PDB entry 1NIK | X-ray diffraction, 4.10 A resolution (low resolution: residue-level contacts below are approximate; hydrogen-bond / salt-bridge calls are withheld) | chains C and J of the 12 polymer chains in the assembly

# Chain C
Molecule: DNA-directed RNA polymerase II, chain RPB3
From: Saccharomyces cerevisiae
Notes: EC 2.7.7.6
UniProtKB: P16370 (RPB3_YEAST); residue numbers follow UniProt; this construct covers 1-318
Chain sequence (318 residues; each row starts with the number of its first residue):
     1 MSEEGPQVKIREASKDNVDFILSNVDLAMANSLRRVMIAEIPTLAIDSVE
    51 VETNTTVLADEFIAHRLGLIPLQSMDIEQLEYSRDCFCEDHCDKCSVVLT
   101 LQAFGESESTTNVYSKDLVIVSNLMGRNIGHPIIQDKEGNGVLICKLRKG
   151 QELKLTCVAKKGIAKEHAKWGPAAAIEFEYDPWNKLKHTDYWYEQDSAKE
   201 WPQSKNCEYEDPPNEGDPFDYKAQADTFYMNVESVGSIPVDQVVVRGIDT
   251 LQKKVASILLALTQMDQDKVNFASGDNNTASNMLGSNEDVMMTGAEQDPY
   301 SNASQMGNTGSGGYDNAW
Not modelled in the structure: 1-2, 269-318
Ion coordination: Zn2+: Cys86, Cys88, Cys92, Cys95
UniProt features mapped onto this chain:
  - binding site (Zn(2+)): Cys86, Cys88, Cys92, Cys95
  - modified residue: Ser2 (N-acetylserine)
  - natural variant: Ala30 (A30D: In mutant RPB3-1)
  - mutagenesis: Lys9 (K9E: Transcript termination readthrough)

# Chain J
Molecule: DNA-directed RNA polymerase II, chain RPB10
From: Saccharomyces cerevisiae
Notes: EC 2.7.7.6
UniProtKB: P22139 (RPB10_YEAST); numbering as in UniProt (aligned over 1-70)
Chain sequence (70 residues; each row starts with the number of its first residue):
     1 MIVPVRCFSCGKVVGDKWESYLNLLQEDELDEGTALSRLGLKRYCCRRMI
    51 LTHVDLIEKFLRYNPLEKRD
Not modelled in the structure: 66-70
Ion coordination: Zn2+: Cys7, Cys10, Cys45, Cys46
UniProt features mapped onto this chain:
  - binding site (Zn(2+)): Cys7, Cys10, Cys45, Cys46
  - cross-link: Lys59 (Glycyl lysine isopeptide (Lys-Gly) (interchain with G-Cter in ubiquitin))

# Interface between chain C and chain J
Contacting residue pairs (37; chain C residue first):
  Val57(C) with Phe60(J); Leu61(J)
  Phe62(C) with Met1(J)
  Arg66(C) with Ile2(J); Val3(J); Val5(J)
  Leu69(C) with Val5(J); Arg6(J)
  Asn112(C) with Glu19(J)
  Tyr114(C) with Glu19(J)
  Val142(C) with Val5(J); Val13(J); Gly15(J); Asp16(J)
  Leu143(C) with Ile2(J); Gly15(J)
  Ile144(C) with Ile2(J)
  Lys146(C) with Asp55(J); Ile57(J); Glu58(J); Leu61(J)
  Leu147(C) with Leu61(J)
  Arg148(C) with Leu61(J); Arg62(J); Asn64(J)
  Lys149(C) with Asn64(J)
  Lys169(C) with Arg6(J)
  Gly171(C) with Arg6(J)
  Ala174(C) with Cys10(J)
  Ala175(C) with Cys10(J); Arg43(J)
  Glu177(C) with Lys42(J)
  Glu233(C) with Lys12(J); Arg43(J)
  Val235(C) with Arg6(J); Gly11(J); Val13(J)
Also at the interface, not in a pair above, chain C (29 interface residues in all): Leu58, Ile70, Pro71, Asp136, Glu138, Asn140, Gly141, Cys145, Gln151
Also at the interface, not in a pair above, chain J (25 interface residues in all): Pro4, Ser20, Tyr63, Pro65

# Summary
29 residues of chain C face 25 of chain J across their interface. The Zn2+ site is built by Cys86(C),
Cys88(C), Cys92(C) and Cys95(C). From UniProt: 4 Zn2+-binding residues and one mutagenesis site on chain C; 4
Zn2+-binding residues on chain J.
Here chain C is DNA-directed RNA polymerase II, chain RPB3 and chain J is DNA-directed RNA polymerase II,
chain RPB10, both from Saccharomyces cerevisiae. Entry 1NIK (Wild Type RNA Polymerase II) was determined by
X-ray diffraction.
